Entry 6L9S (X-ray diffraction, 2.00 A resolution); this record covers chain A.

# Chain A
Name: Blue (Type 1) copper domain protein
From: Roseiflexus castenholzii (strain DSM 13941 / HLO8)
UniProt: A7NNM5 (A7NNM5_ROSCS); residue numbers follow UniProt; this construct covers 31-159
Sequence (129 residues; row label = number of the first residue in the row):
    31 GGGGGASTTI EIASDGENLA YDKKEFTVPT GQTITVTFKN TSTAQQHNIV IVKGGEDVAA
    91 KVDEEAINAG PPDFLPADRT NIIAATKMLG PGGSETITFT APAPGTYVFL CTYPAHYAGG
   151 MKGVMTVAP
Disordered / not traced: 31-34
Bound ions: Cu+: His-77, Cys-141, His-146

# Summary
The Cu+ site is built by His-77, Cys-141 and His-146.
Chain A is Blue (Type 1) copper domain protein (Roseiflexus castenholzii (strain DSM 13941 / HLO8)); the
structure, Crystal structure of Na-dithionite reduced auracyanin from photosynthetic bacterium Roseiflexus
castenholzii, was determined by X-ray diffraction (same publication as 6KOL).
